5MPC - chains L and M of the 48 polymer chains in the assembly; structure by electron microscopy, 7.70 A resolution (low resolution: residue-level contacts below are approximate; hydrogen-bond / salt-bridge calls are withheld).

== Chain L ==
Name: 26S protease subunit RPT4
Organism: Saccharomyces cerevisiae (strain ATCC 204508 / S288c)
UniProtKB: P53549 (PRS10_YEAST); residue numbers follow UniProt; this construct covers 1-437
Chain sequence (437 residues; row label = number of the first residue in the row):
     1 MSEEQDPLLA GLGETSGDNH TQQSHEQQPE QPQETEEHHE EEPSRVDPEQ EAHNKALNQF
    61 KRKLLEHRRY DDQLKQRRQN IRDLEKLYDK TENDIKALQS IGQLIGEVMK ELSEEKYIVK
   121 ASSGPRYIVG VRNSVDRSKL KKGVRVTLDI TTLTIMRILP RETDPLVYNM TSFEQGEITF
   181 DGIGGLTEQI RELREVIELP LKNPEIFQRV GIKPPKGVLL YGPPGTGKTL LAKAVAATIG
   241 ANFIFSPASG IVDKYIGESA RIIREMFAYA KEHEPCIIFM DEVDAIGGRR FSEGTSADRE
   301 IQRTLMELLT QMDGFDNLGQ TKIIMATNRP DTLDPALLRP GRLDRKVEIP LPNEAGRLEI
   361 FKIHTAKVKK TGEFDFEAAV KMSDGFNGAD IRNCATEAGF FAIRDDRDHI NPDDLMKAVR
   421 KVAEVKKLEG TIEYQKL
Disordered / not traced: 1-48, 437
Ion coordination: Mg2+: Thr229 (together with ADP)
Ligand contacts: ADP (adenosine-5'-diphosphate): Gly182, Ile183, Gly184, Leu186, Pro224, Gly225, Thr226, Gly227, Lys228, Thr229, Leu230, Asn328, Ile360, His364, Gly388, Ala389
Curated features (UniProtKB/Swiss-Prot):
  - binding site (ATP): Gly222 to Thr229
  - modified residue: Ser2 (N-acetylserine)

== Chain M ==
Name: 26S protease regulatory subunit 6A
Organism: Saccharomyces cerevisiae (strain ATCC 204508 / S288c)
UniProtKB: P33297 (PRS6A_YEAST); residues 1-434 here = UniProt positions 1-434
Chain sequence (434 residues; row label = number of the first residue in the row):
     1 MATLEELDAQ TLPGDDELDQ EILNLSTQEL QTRAKLLDNE IRIFRSELQR LSHENNVMLE
    61 KIKDNKEKIK NNRQLPYLVA NVVEVMDMNE IEDKENSEST TQGGNVNLDN TAVGKAAVVK
   121 TSSRQTVFLP MVGLVDPDKL KPNDLVGVNK DSYLILDTLP SEFDSRVKAM EVDEKPTETY
   181 SDVGGLDKQI EELVEAIVLP MKRADKFKDM GIRAPKGALM YGPPGTGKTL LARACAAQTN
   241 ATFLKLAAPQ LVQMYIGEGA KLVRDAFALA KEKAPTIIFI DELDAIGTKR FDSEKSGDRE
   301 VQRTMLELLN QLDGFSSDDR VKVLAATNRV DVLDPALLRS GRLDRKIEFP LPSEDSRAQI
   361 LQIHSRKMTT DDDINWQELA RSTDEFNGAQ LKAVTVEAGM IALRNGQSSV KHEDFVEGIS
   421 EVQARKSKSV SFYA
Disordered / not traced: 1-26, 88-114
Ion coordination: Mg2+: Thr229 (together with ATP)
Ligand contacts: ATP (adenosine-5'-triphosphate): Gly184, Pro224, Gly225, Thr226, Gly227, Lys228, Thr229, Glu282, Asn328, Ile360, His364, Gly388, Ala389, Lys392
Curated features (UniProtKB/Swiss-Prot):
  - binding site (ATP): Gly222 to Thr229
  - modified residue: Ala2 (N-acetylalanine), Tyr180 (Phosphotyrosine)

== Chain L / chain M interface ==
Contacting residue pairs - 109 pairs, chain L then chain M:
  His53(L) - Thr27(M)
  His53(L) - Leu30(M)
  Leu57(L) - Leu30(M)
  Phe60(L) - Leu30(M)
  Phe60(L) - Gln31(M)
  Phe60(L) - Ala34(M)
  Lys63(L) - Ala34(M)
  Lys63(L) - Leu37(M)
  Lys63(L) - Asp38(M)
  Glu66(L) - Arg45(M)
  His67(L) - Leu37(M)
  His67(L) - Glu40(M)
  His67(L) - Ile41(M)
  His67(L) - Phe44(M)
  Tyr70(L) - Phe44(M)
  Tyr70(L) - Arg45(M)
  Tyr70(L) - Leu48(M)
  Gln73(L) - Leu48(M)
  Leu74(L) - Glu47(M)
  Leu74(L) - Leu48(M)
  Leu74(L) - Leu51(M)
  Arg77(L) - Ser52(M)
  Arg77(L) - Asn55(M)
  Arg78(L) - Glu47(M)
  Arg78(L) - Arg50(M)
  Arg78(L) - Leu51(M)
  Asn80(L) - Asn55(M)
  Ile81(L) - Glu54(M)
  Ile81(L) - Asn55(M)
  Leu84(L) - Asn55(M)
  Leu84(L) - Met58(M)
  Tyr88(L) - Met58(M)
  Tyr88(L) - Lys61(M)
  Tyr88(L) - Asn65(M)
  Lys90(L) - Gly133(M)
  Lys90(L) - Leu134(M)
  Lys90(L) - Asp136(M)
  Thr91(L) - Asn65(M)
  Glu92(L) - Asn65(M)
  Asn93(L) - Gly133(M)
  Asn93(L) - Leu134(M)
  Asp94(L) - Ile69(M)
  Asp94(L) - Val132(M)
  Asp94(L) - Leu134(M)
  Asp94(L) - Leu156(M)
  Ile95(L) - Asn65(M)
  Ile95(L) - Lys68(M)
  Ile95(L) - Ile69(M)
  Ala97(L) - Val132(M)
  Ala97(L) - Leu154(M)
  Leu98(L) - Asn72(M)
  Ser100(L) - Pro130(M)
  Ile101(L) - Ser152(M)
  Gly102(L) - Tyr153(M)
  Gln103(L) - Val127(M)
  Gln103(L) - Phe128(M)
  Leu104(L) - Thr126(M)
  Ile105(L) - Phe128(M)
  Ser122(L) - Thr126(M)
  Ser123(L) - Gln125(M)
  Leu159(L) - Phe128(M)
  Pro160(L) - Met86(M)
  Arg161(L) - Met86(M)
  Glu162(L) - Met86(M)
  Glu162(L) - Val118(M)
  Thr163(L) - Glu84(M)
  Thr163(L) - Met86(M)
  Ile251(L) - Arg299(M)
  Val252(L) - Arg299(M)
  Lys254(L) - Phe291(M)
  Lys254(L) - Ser293(M)
  Lys254(L) - Glu294(M)
  Tyr255(L) - Lys295(M)
  Glu258(L) - Arg299(M)
  Glu282(L) - Arg339(M)
  Phe291(L) - Phe291(M)
  Ala297(L) - Phe291(M)
  Ala297(L) - Asp292(M)
  Asp298(L) - Phe291(M)
  Ile301(L) - Phe291(M)
  Arg329(L) - Pro335(M)
  Arg329(L) - Leu338(M)
  Val368(L) - Met210(M)
  Lys369(L) - Asp209(M)
  Lys369(L) - Met210(M)
  Arg392(L) - Arg213(M)
  Asn393(L) - Arg213(M)
  Thr396(L) - Ile212(M)
  Thr396(L) - Arg213(M)
  Gly399(L) - Met210(M)
  Gly399(L) - Ile212(M)
  Phe400(L) - Glu195(M)
  Phe400(L) - Leu199(M)
  Phe400(L) - Pro200(M)
  Phe400(L) - Phe207(M)
  Phe400(L) - Ile212(M)
  Ala402(L) - Met210(M)
  Ile403(L) - Arg203(M)
  Ile403(L) - Lys206(M)
  Ile403(L) - Phe207(M)
  Arg404(L) - Glu195(M)
  Arg404(L) - Arg203(M)
  Asp406(L) - Arg203(M)
  Asp406(L) - Lys206(M)
  Asp408(L) - Lys206(M)
  Asp408(L) - Asp209(M)
  Asp408(L) - Met210(M)
  His409(L) - Met210(M)
  Ile410(L) - Met210(M)
Interface residues without a listed pair, chain L (69 interface residues in all): Asp71, Ser249, Gly250, Asp253, Thr295, Thr332, Phe401, Arg407
Interface residues without a listed pair, chain M (64 interface residues in all): Ile62, Lys66, Leu129, Asn149, Ile155, Arg303

== Overview ==
69 residues of chain L and 64 residues of chain M are in contact. Chain L binds ADP. Ligands of chain M: ATP.
Curated annotation (UniProt) lists 8 ATP-binding residues on chain L; 8 ATP-binding residues on chain M.
Here chain L is 26S protease subunit RPT4 and chain M is 26S protease regulatory subunit 6A, both from
Saccharomyces cerevisiae (strain ATCC 204508 / S288c). Entry 5MPC (26S proteasome in presence of BeFx (s4))
was determined by electron microscopy, deposited together with 5MP9, 5MPA, 5MPB, 5MPD and 5MPE.
